Entry 3FWF (X-ray diffraction, 1.83 A resolution); this record covers chain A.

[Chain A]
Name: Camphor 5-monooxygenase
From: Pseudomonas putida
Notes: EC 1.14.15.1
UniProt: P00183 (CPXA_PSEPU); residues 10-414 here correspond to UniProt positions 11-415 (UniProt number = residue number + 1)
Chain sequence (405 residues; numbered 10 to 414; the number before each row is that of its first residue):
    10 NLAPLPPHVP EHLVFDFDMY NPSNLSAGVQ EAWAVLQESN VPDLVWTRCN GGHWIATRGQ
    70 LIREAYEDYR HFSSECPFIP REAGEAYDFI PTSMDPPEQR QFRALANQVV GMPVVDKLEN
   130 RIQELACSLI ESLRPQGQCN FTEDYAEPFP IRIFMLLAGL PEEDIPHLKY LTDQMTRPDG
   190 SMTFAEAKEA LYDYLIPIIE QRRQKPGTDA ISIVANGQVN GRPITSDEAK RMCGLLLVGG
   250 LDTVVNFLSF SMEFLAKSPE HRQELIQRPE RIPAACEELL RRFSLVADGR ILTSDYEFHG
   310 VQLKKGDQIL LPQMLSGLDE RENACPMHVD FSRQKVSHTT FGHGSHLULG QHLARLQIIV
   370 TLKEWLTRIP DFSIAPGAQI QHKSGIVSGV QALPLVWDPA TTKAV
Disordered / not traced: 10
Differences from the reference sequence: engineered mutation Sec357 (Cys358 in P00183), L365 (Arg366 in P00183), Q366 (Glu367 in P00183)
Modified residues: Sec357 (selenocysteine)
Metal / ion sites: K+: E84, G93, E94, Y96; heme Fe near Sec357 (its only coordinating residue here)
Residues lining bound ligands:
  - camphor (CAM): F87, Y96, T101, T185, L244, V247, G248, T252, V295, D297, I395, V396
  - heme (HEM): Y75, P100, T101, Q108, R112, V119, F163, L244, L245, G248, G249, T252, V253, F256, L289, L294, V295, D297, R299, Q322, T349, F350, G351, S354, H355, L356, Sec357, L358, G359, L362, A363
What the authors report for this chain:
  - contacts within the chain: Sec357-L358 (hydrogen bond), Sec357-G359, Sec357-Q360 (hydrogen bond)
  - conformationally variable residues (side-chain flip): E128, L358
  - mutagenesis - C357U/R365L/E366Q: decreased binding to putidaredoxin
  - mutagenesis - C357U: decreased catalytic activity

[Overview]
Bound to chain A: heme and camphor. E84, G93, E94 and Y96 coordinate K+. From the paper: C357U/R365L/E366Q
reduce binding to putidaredoxin; conformational variability at E128 and L358.
Chain A is Camphor 5-monooxygenase (Pseudomonas putida); the structure, Ferric camphor bound cytochrome
P450cam containing a Selenocysteine as the 5th heme ligand, monoclinic crystal form, was determined by X-ray
diffraction, deposited together with 3FWG, 3FWI and 3FWJ.
